Entry 9KM6 (X-ray diffraction, 2.00 A resolution); this record covers chains A and B.

[Chain A (and B)]
Protein: Class I SAM-dependent methyltransferase
From: Streptomyces xinghaiensis
Notes: chain B of this document is another copy of the same molecule, construct and numbering; everything in this record applies to it too
UniProt: A0A3R7FZU3 (A0A3R7FZU3_9ACTN); numbering as in UniProt (aligned over 1-283)
Amino-acid sequence (304 residues; row label = number of the first residue in the row; numbers below 1 keep their minus sign (Met-20 is residue -20)):
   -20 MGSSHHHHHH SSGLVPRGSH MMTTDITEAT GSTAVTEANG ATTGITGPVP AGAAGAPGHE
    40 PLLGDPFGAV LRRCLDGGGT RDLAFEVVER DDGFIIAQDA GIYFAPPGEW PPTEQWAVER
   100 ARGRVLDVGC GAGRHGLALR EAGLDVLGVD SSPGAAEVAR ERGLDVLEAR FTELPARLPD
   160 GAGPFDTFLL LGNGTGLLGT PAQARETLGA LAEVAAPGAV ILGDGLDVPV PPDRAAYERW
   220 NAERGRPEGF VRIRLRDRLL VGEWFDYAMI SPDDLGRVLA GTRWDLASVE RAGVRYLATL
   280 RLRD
Unresolved in the structure: -20 to 25
Sequence notes: initiating methionine (-20); expression tag (-19 to 0); conflict Ala215 (Val in A0A3R7FZU3), Val240 (Ala in A0A3R7FZU3), Asp264 (Glu in A0A3R7FZU3)
Residues lining bound ligands: sinefungin (SFG): Phe46, Tyr82, Gly108, Cys109, Gly110, Arg113, His114, Asp129, Ser130, Ser131, Ala134, Ala148, Arg149, Phe150, Leu170, Gly171, Leu176

[Interface between chain A and chain B]
Pairs across the interface (81):
  Pro27(A) with Leu41(B), hydrophobic
  Val28(A) with Leu41(B); Leu42(B), hydrogen bond (backbone-backbone)
  Pro29(A) with Glu39(B); Pro40(B)
  Ala30(A) with Pro40(B), hydrogen bond (backbone-backbone); Leu42(B), hydrophobic; Arg233(B), hydrogen bond (backbone-side chain); Val240(B), hydrophobic
  Gly31(A) with Arg233(B), hydrogen bond (backbone-side chain)
  Ala32(A) with Ala32(B), hydrophobic
  Ala33(A) with Glu68(B); Arg69(B); Asp70(B); Gly72(B); Arg233(B); Trp243(B), hydrophobic
  Gly34(A) with Asp70(B), hydrogen bond (backbone-backbone)
  Ala35(A) with Trp219(B), hydrophobic
  His38(A) with Asp71(B); Trp219(B)
  Glu39(A) with Pro29(B); Asp71(B)
  Pro40(A) with Pro29(B); Ala30(B), hydrogen bond (backbone-backbone); Asp71(B); Gly72(B)
  Leu41(A) with Pro27(B), hydrophobic; Val28(B); Pro29(B), hydrophobic
  Leu42(A) with Val28(B), hydrogen bond (backbone-backbone)
  Arg60(A) with Arg60(B); Asp61(B)
  Asp61(A) with Arg60(B), salt bridge; Asp61(B); Asp78(B)
  Phe64(A) with Phe64(B), hydrophobic; Ala76(B); Gln77(B); Asp78(B)
  Val66(A) with Ile74(B), hydrophobic
  Glu68(A) with Arg235(B), salt bridge
  Arg69(A) with Ala33(B)
  Asp70(A) with Ala33(B); Gly34(B), hydrogen bond (backbone-backbone)
  Asp71(A) with His38(B); Glu39(B); Pro40(B); Leu238(B)
  Gly72(A) with Ala33(B); Pro40(B); Arg235(B), hydrogen bond (backbone-side chain); Arg237(B)
  Phe73(A) with Arg237(B); Leu238(B)
  Ile74(A) with Arg235(B); Asp236(B); Arg237(B), hydrogen bond (backbone-backbone)
  Ala76(A) with Phe64(B); Val66(B), hydrophobic
  Gln77(A) with Phe64(B)
  Asp78(A) with Asp61(B); Phe64(B)
  Ala215(A) with His38(B), hydrogen bond (backbone-side chain)
  Trp219(A) with Ala35(B), hydrophobic; His38(B), hydrogen bond
  Arg233(A) with Ala30(B); Gly31(B), hydrogen bond (side chain-backbone); Ala33(B)
  Arg235(A) with Glu68(B), salt bridge; Gly72(B), hydrogen bond (side chain-backbone); Ile74(B)
  Asp236(A) with Ile74(B)
  Arg237(A) with Gly72(B); Phe73(B); Ile74(B), hydrogen bond (backbone-backbone)
  Leu238(A) with Asp71(B); Gly72(B); Phe73(B)
  Val240(A) with Ala30(B), hydrophobic
  Trp243(A) with Ala33(B), hydrophobic
Also at the interface, not in a pair above, chain A (39 interface residues in all): Asp212, Glu222
Also at the interface, not in a pair above, chain B (37 interface residues in all): Ala215

[Overview]
Chain A and chain B form an interface of 39 and 37 residues respectively, with 15 hydrogen bonds and 3 salt
bridges. Among the polar pairs are Asp61(A)-Arg60(B), Glu68(A)-Arg235(B) and Ala30(A)-Arg233(B). Chain A binds
sinefungin.
Chain A and chain B are both Class I SAM-dependent methyltransferase (Streptomyces xinghaiensis); the
structure, The crystal structure of XhnM1 and its inhibitor sinefugin, was determined by X-ray diffraction
(same publication as 9KHP and 9KLX).
